Entry 2EFA (neutron diffraction, 2.70 A resolution); this record covers chains A and B.

# Chain A
Name: Insulin
Organism: Sus scrofa
Notes: fragment: Insulin A chain
UniProtKB: P01315 (INS_PIG); residues 1-21 here correspond to UniProt positions 88-108 (UniProt number = residue number + 87)
Chain sequence (21 residues; row label = number of the first residue in the row):
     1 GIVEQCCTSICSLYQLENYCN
Cystine bridges: C6-C11

# Chain B
Name: Insulin
Organism: Sus scrofa
Notes: fragment: Insulin B chain
UniProtKB: P01315 (INS_PIG); residues 1-30 here correspond to UniProt positions 25-54 (UniProt number = residue number + 24)
Chain sequence (30 residues; each row starts with the number of its first residue):
     1 FVNQHLCGSHLVEALYLVCGERGFFYTPKA

# Interface between chain A and chain B
Cross-chain cystine bridges: C7(A)-C7(B), C20(A)-C19(B)
Pairs across the interface - 38 pairs, chain A then chain B:
  G1(A) - A30(B)
  I2(A) - L11(B)  hydrophobic
  I2(A) - L15(B)  hydrophobic
  V3(A) - P28(B)  hydrophobic
  C6(A) - Q4(B)
  C6(A) - H5(B)
  C6(A) - L6(B)  hydrogen bond (backbone-backbone)
  C6(A) - L11(B)  hydrophobic
  C7(A) - H5(B)  hydrogen bond (backbone-side chain)
  C7(A) - L6(B)
  C7(A) - C7(B)  disulfide
  T8(A) - H5(B)
  S9(A) - H5(B)  hydrogen bond (backbone-side chain)
  I10(A) - Q4(B)
  I10(A) - H5(B)
  C11(A) - V2(B)
  C11(A) - N3(B)
  C11(A) - Q4(B)
  S12(A) - V2(B)
  S12(A) - N3(B)
  L13(A) - V2(B)
  L13(A) - V18(B)  hydrophobic
  L16(A) - V2(B)  hydrophobic
  L16(A) - L15(B)  hydrophobic
  E17(A) - V18(B)
  E17(A) - R22(B)  salt bridge
  N18(A) - F25(B)
  Y19(A) - F24(B)
  Y19(A) - F25(B)  hydrogen bond (backbone-backbone)
  C20(A) - C19(B)  disulfide
  C20(A) - R22(B)
  C20(A) - G23(B)
  C20(A) - F24(B)  hydrophobic
  C20(A) - F25(B)
  N21(A) - R22(B)
  N21(A) - G23(B)  hydrogen bond (backbone-backbone)
  N21(A) - F24(B)  hydrogen bond (side chain-backbone)
  N21(A) - F25(B)
Also at the interface, not in a pair above, chain B (19 interface residues in all): A14, Y26, T27

# Overview
Chain A and chain B form an interface of 17 and 19 residues respectively, with 2 disulfide bonds, 6 hydrogen
bonds and 1 salt bridge. Polar contacts include E17(A)-R22(B), C7(A)-H5(B) and S9(A)-H5(B).
Here chain A is Insulin and chain B is Insulin, both from Sus scrofa. Entry 2EFA (Neutron crystal structure of
cubic insulin at pD6.6) was determined by neutron diffraction.
